7JN3 - chains A and J of the 12 polymer chains in the assembly; structure by electron microscopy, 3.21 A resolution.

Chain A:
Molecule: integrase
Source organism: Rous sarcoma virus (strain Schmidt-Ruppin A)
Notes: EC 3.4.23.-, 2.7.7.49, 2.7.7.7, 3.1.26.4, 2.7.7.-, 3.1.-.-
UniProt: P03354 (POL_RSVP); residues 1-278 here correspond to UniProt positions 1281-1558 (UniProt number = residue number + 1280)
Sequence (278 residues; numbered 1 to 278; the number before each row is that of its first residue):
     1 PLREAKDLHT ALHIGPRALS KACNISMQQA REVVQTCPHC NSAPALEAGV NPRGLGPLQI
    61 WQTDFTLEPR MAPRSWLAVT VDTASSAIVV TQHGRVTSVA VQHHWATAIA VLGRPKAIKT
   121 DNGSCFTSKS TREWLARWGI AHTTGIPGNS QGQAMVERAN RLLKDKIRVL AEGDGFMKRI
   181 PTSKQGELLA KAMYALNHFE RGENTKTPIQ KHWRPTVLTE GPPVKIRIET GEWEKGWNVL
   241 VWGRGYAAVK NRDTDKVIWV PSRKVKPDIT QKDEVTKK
Unresolved in the structure: 270-278
Construct notes: variant Lys166 (Arg1446 in P03354)
Curated features (UniProtKB/Swiss-Prot):
  - DNA-binding region: Pro222 to Thr270 (Integrase-type)
  - region: Asp268 to Lys278 (Involved in homooctamerization)
  - binding site (Zn(2+)): His9, His13, Cys37, Cys40
  - binding site (Mg(2+)): Asp64, Asp121, Glu157
Ion coordination: Zn2+: His9, His13, Cys37, Cys40; Mg2+ site 1: Asp64, Glu157 (together with ZZX); Mg2+ site 2: Asp64, Asp121 (together with ZZX)
Ligand contacts: ZZX ((6S)-2-(3-chloro-4-fluorobenzyl)-8-ethyl-10-hydroxy-N,6-dimethyl-1,9-dioxo-1,2,6,7,8,9-hexahydropyrazino[1',2':1,5]pyrrolo[2,3-d]pyridazine-4-carboxamide): Asp64, Phe65, Asp121, Ser150, Gln151, Ala154, Glu157
From the paper describing this entry:
  - Mg2+ coordination: Asp64, Asp121, Glu157
  - catalytic residues: Asp64, Asp121, Glu157
  - binding site for ZZX: Ser150, Gln151
  - binding site for the 18-nt DNA strand: Gln151
  - mutagenesis - R263A: abolished binding to octameric CSC
  - mutagenesis - R263K: decreased binding to octameric CSC
  - mutagenesis - S262R: decreased binding to octameric CSC intasomes
  - mutagenesis - S262P: abolished expression

Chain J:
Molecule: 16-nt DNA strand
Sequence (16 nucleotides; each row starts with the number of its first residue):
    21 ATTGCATAAG ACAACA

Interface between chain A and chain J:
Residue-residue contacts (12; chain A residue first):
  Phe65(A) with DA36(J), phosphate contact
  Thr66(A) with DA36(J), phosphate contact
  Trp76(A) with DA36(J), base contact
  Glu157(A) with DC35(J), base contact
  Arg158(A) with DA33(J), base contact; DC35(J), base contact
  Asn160(A) with DC35(J), phosphate contact; DA36(J), hydrogen bond to the phosphate
  Arg161(A) with DA33(J), base contact; DA34(J), hydrogen bond to the base; DC35(J), sugar contact
  Lys164(A) with DA36(J), phosphate contact
Interface residues without a listed pair, chain A (10 interface residues in all): Leu67, Arg244
Interface residues without a listed pair, chain J (5 interface residues in all): DA31

Summary:
Chain A and chain J form an interface of 10 and 5 residues respectively; the contacts include 2 hydrogen
bonds. Polar pairs include Arg161(A)-DA34(J) and Asn160(A)-DA36(J). Ligands of chain A: compound ZZX. From the
paper: catalytic residues Asp64(A), Asp121(A) and Glu157(A); R263A of chain A abolishes binding to octameric
CSC; 4 substitutions were tested in all.
Here chain A is integrase (Rous sarcoma virus (strain Schmidt-Ruppin A)) and chain J is a 16-nt DNA strand.
Entry 7JN3 (Cryo-EM structure of Rous sarcoma virus cleaved synaptic complex (CSC) with HIV-1 integrase strand
transfer inhibitor ...) was determined by electron microscopy together with 7KU7 and 7KUI from the same study.
